Entry 5UJ8 (X-ray diffraction, 6.00 A resolution (low resolution: residue-level contacts below are approximate; hydrogen-bond / salt-bridge calls are withheld)); this record covers chains A and G.

== Chain A ==
Protein: Origin recognition complex subunit 3
Organism: Homo sapiens
UniProt: Q9UBD5 (ORC3_HUMAN), isoform Q9UBD5-2; numbering as in UniProt (aligned over 1-712)
Amino-acid sequence (712 residues; each row starts with the number of its first residue):
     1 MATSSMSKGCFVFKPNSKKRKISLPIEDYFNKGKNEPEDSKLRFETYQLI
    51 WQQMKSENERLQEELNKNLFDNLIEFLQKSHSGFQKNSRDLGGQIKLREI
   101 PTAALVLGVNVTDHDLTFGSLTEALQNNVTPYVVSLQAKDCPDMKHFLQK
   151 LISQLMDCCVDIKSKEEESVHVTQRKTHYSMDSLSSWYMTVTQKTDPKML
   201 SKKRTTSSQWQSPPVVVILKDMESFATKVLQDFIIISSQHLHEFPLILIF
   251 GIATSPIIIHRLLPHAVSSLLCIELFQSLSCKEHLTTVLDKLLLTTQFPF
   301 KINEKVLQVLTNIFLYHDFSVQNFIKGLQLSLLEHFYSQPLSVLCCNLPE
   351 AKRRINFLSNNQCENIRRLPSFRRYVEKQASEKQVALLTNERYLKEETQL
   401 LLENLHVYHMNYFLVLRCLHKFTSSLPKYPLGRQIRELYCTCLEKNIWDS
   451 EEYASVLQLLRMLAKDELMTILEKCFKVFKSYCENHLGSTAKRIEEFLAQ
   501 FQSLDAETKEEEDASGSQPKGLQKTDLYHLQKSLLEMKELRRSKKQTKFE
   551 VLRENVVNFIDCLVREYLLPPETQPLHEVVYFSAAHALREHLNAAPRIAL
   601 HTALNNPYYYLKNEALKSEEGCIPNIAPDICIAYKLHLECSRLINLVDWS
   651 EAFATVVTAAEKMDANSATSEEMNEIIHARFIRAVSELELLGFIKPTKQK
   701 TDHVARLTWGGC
Not modelled in the structure: 1-40, 84-96, 165-187, 507-547, 607-627, 658-675, 710-712
Swiss-Prot annotation at these positions:
  - modified residue: S23 (Phosphoserine)

== Chain G ==
Protein: Origin recognition complex subunit 2
Organism: Homo sapiens
UniProt: Q13416 (ORC2_HUMAN); residue numbers follow UniProt; this construct covers 231-577
Amino-acid sequence (347 residues; numbered 231 to 577; the number before each row is that of its first residue):
   231 MKRDKTSDLVEEYFEAHSSSKVLTSDRTLQKLKRAKLDQQTLRNLLSKVS
   281 PSFSAELKQLNQQYEKLFHKWMLQLHLGFNIVLYGLGSKRDLLERFRTTM
   331 LQDSIHVVINGFFPGISVKSVLNSITEEVLDHMGTFRSILDQLDWIVNKF
   381 KEDSSLELFLLIHNLDSQMLRGEKSQQIIGQLSSLHNIYLIASIDHLNAP
   431 LMWDHAKQSLFNWLWYETTTYSPYTEETSYENSLLVKQSGSLPLSSLTHV
   481 LRSLTPNARGIFRLLIKYQLDNQDNPSYIGLSFQDFYQQCREAFLVNSDL
   531 TLRAQLTEFRDHKLIRTKKGTDGVEYLLIPVDNGTLTDFLEKEEEEA
Not modelled in the structure: 231-283, 467-577
Swiss-Prot annotation at these positions:
  - modified residue (Phosphoserine): S248, S280

== How chain A and chain G interact ==
Contacting residue pairs (34; chain A residue first):
  K326(A) with N442(G)
  L330(A) with F309(G); L444(G)
  L333(A) with L307(G)
  Y337(A) with K300(G); L303(G)
  E590(A) with Y314(G); W445(G); Y446(G); E447(G)
  H591(A) with W443(G); L444(G); W445(G); Y446(G)
  L592(A) with W445(G)
  A594(A) with W445(G)
  A599(A) with Y314(G)
  L600(A) with L427(G)
  L604(A) with L316(G)
  I682(A) with S463(G); L465(G)
  R683(A) with T458(G); E461(G)
  E687(A) with Y454(G)
  E689(A) with H426(G)
  L690(A) with D425(G); H426(G); E461(G)
  L691(A) with D425(G); H426(G); L427(G)
  G692(A) with L427(G)
  F693(A) with L427(G)
  T708(A) with L427(G)
Also at the interface, not in a pair above, chain A (25 interface residues in all): Q329, A595, P596, H678, D702
Also at the interface, not in a pair above, chain G (24 interface residues in all): G315, T449, E457, L464

== Summary ==
25 residues of chain A face 24 of chain G across their interface.
Here chain A is Origin recognition complex subunit 3 and chain G is Origin recognition complex subunit 2, both
from Homo sapiens. Entry 5UJ8 (Human Origin Recognition Complex subunits 2 and 3) was determined by X-ray
diffraction (same publication as 5UJM).
